8AFE - chains G and H of the 10 polymer chains in the assembly; structure by electron microscopy, 3.30 A resolution.

== Chain G (and H) ==
Molecule: Crescentin
Source organism: Caulobacter vibrioides
Notes: chain H of this document is another copy of the same molecule, construct and numbering; everything in this record applies to it too
UniProt: A0A8F8EC09 (A0A8F8EC09_CAUVI); the construct has insertions or renumbered stretches relative to UniProt, so the offset changes along the chain: 1-405 = UniProt 1-405; 409-460 = UniProt 406-457
Chain sequence (460 residues; numbered 1 to 460; the number before each row is that of its first residue):
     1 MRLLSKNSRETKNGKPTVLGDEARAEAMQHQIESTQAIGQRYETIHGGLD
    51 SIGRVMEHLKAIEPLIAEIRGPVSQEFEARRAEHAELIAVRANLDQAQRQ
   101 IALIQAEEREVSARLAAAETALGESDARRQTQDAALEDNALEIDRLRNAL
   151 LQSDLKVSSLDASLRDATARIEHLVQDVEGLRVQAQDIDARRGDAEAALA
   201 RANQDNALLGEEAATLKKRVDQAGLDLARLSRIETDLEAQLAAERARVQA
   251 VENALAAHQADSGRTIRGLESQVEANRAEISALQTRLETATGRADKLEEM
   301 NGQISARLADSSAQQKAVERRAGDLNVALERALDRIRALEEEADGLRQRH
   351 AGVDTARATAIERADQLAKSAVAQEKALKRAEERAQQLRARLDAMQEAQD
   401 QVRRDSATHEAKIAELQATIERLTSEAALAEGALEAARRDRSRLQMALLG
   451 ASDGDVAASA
Not modelled in the structure: 1-402, 446-460 (chain H: 1-402, 442-460)
Differences from the reference sequence: insertion (406-408)

== Interface between chain G and chain H ==
Pairs across the interface - 22 pairs, chain G then chain H:
  His409(G) - His409(H)
  His409(G) - Glu410(H)  salt bridge
  Lys412(G) - Ile413(H)
  Ile413(G) - His409(H)
  Ile413(G) - Lys412(H)
  Ile413(G) - Ile413(H)  hydrophobic
  Leu416(G) - Ile413(H)
  Leu416(G) - Leu416(H)  hydrophobic
  Gln417(G) - Leu416(H)
  Thr419(G) - Ile420(H)
  Ile420(G) - Leu416(H)  hydrophobic
  Ile420(G) - Thr419(H)
  Leu423(G) - Ile420(H)  hydrophobic
  Leu423(G) - Leu423(H)  hydrophobic
  Thr424(G) - Leu423(H)
  Ala430(G) - Glu435(H)
  Ala433(G) - Glu435(H)
  Leu434(G) - Leu434(H)
  Leu434(G) - Glu435(H)  hydrogen bond (backbone-side chain)
  Arg438(G) - Leu434(H)
  Arg438(G) - Arg438(H)
  Arg441(G) - Arg438(H)
Other interface residues (no listed pair), chain G (18 interface residues in all): Ser406, Glu410, Ala437, Leu444
Other interface residues (no listed pair), chain H (16 interface residues in all): Gln417, Thr424, Glu431, Arg439, Arg441

== Summary ==
18 residues of chain G face 16 of chain H across their interface, with 1 hydrogen bond and 1 salt bridge.
Polar pairs include His409(G)-Glu410(H) and Leu434(G)-Glu435(H).
Chain G and chain H are both Crescentin (Caulobacter vibrioides); the structure, Cryo-EM structure of
crescentin filaments (stutter mutant, C1 symmetry and small box), was determined by electron microscopy (same
publication as 8AFH, 8AFL, 8AFM, 8AHL, 8AIA, 8AIX and 8AJB).
